Entry 4K7R (X-ray diffraction, 2.09 A resolution); this record covers chain A.

# Chain A
Molecule: Cation efflux system protein CusC
From: Escherichia coli
Reference sequence: P77211 (CUSC_ECOLI); residues 1-440 here correspond to UniProt positions 18-457 (UniProt number = residue number + 17)
Amino-acid sequence (446 residues; row label = number of the first residue in the row):
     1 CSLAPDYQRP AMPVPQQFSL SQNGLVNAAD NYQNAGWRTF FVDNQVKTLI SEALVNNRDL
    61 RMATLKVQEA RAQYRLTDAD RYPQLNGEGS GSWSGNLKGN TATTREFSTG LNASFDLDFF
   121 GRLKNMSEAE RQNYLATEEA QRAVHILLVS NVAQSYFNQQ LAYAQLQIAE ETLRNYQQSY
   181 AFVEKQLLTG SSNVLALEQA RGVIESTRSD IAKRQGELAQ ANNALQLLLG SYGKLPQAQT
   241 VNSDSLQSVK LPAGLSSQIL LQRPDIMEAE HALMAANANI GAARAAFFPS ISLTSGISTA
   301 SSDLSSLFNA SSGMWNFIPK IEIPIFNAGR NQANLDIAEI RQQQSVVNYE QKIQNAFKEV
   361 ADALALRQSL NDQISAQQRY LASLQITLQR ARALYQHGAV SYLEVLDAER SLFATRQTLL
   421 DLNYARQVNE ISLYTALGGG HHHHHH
Unresolved in the structure: 21-31, 441-446
Construct notes: expression tag (441-446)
Small-molecule neighbours: (2S)-1-(pentanoyloxy)propan-2-yl hexanoate (3PK): C1, F119, F120, I291
UniProt features mapped onto this chain:
  - lipidation: C1 (N-palmitoyl cysteine)
What the authors report for this chain:
  - binding site for (2S)-1-(pentanoyloxy)propan-2-yl hexanoate: C1
  - post-translational modification sites: C1

# Summary
Chain A binds (2S)-1-(pentanoyloxy)propan-2-yl hexanoate. From the paper: a binding site for
(2S)-1-(pentanoyloxy)propan-2-yl hexanoate at C1; a modification site at C1.
Chain A is Cation efflux system protein CusC (Escherichia coli); the structure, Crystal structures of CusC
review conformational changes accompanying folding and transmembrane channel formation, was determined by
X-ray diffraction (same publication as 4K34 and 4K7K).
